Entry 4XQN (X-ray diffraction, 2.30 A resolution); this record covers chains C and A of the 3 polymer chains in the assembly.

== Chain C ==
Molecule: 13-nt DNA strand
Sequence (13 nucleotides; each row starts with the number of its first residue):
     1 AATTCTTAAC TGT

== Chain A ==
Protein: Accessory gene regulator A
Organism: Staphylococcus aureus (strain COL)
UniProtKB: Q5HEG2 (AGRA_STAAC); residues 140-238 here = UniProt positions 140-238
Chain sequence (99 residues; row label = number of the first residue in the row):
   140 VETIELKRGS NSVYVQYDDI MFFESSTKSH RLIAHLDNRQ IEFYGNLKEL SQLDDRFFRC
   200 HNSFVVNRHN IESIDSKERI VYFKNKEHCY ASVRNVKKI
Not modelled in the structure: 140, 238
What the authors report for this chain:
  - binding site for the 12-nt DNA strand: His-169, Asn-201

== Chain C / chain A interface ==
Pairs across the interface (22; chain C residue first):
  DA1(C) / Gly-148(A)  sugar contact
  DA2(C) / Gly-148(A)  phosphate contact
  DA2(C) / Arg-170(A)  sugar contact
  DA2(C) / Tyr-183(A)  hydrogen bond to the phosphate
  DT3(C) / Arg-170(A)  salt bridge to the phosphate
  DT3(C) / Tyr-183(A)  base contact
  DT4(C) / Ser-168(A)  base contact
  DT4(C) / His-169(A)  hydrogen bond to the base
  DC10(C) / Asn-201(A)  phosphate contact
  DT11(C) / His-200(A)  phosphate contact
  DT11(C) / Asn-201(A)  hydrogen bond to the phosphate
  DT11(C) / Ser-231(A)  hydrogen bond to the phosphate
  DT11(C) / Arg-233(A)  base contact
  DG12(C) / His-200(A)  salt bridge to the phosphate
  DG12(C) / Arg-218(A)  salt bridge to the phosphate
  DG12(C) / Ala-230(A)  phosphate contact
  DG12(C) / Ser-231(A)  phosphate contact
  DG12(C) / Val-232(A)  hydrogen bond to the phosphate
  DG12(C) / Arg-233(A)  hydrogen bond to the base
  DT13(C) / Arg-218(A)  salt bridge to the phosphate
  DT13(C) / Val-232(A)  base contact
  DT13(C) / Arg-233(A)  base contact
Other interface residues (no listed pair), chain C (9 interface residues in all): DC5
Other interface residues (no listed pair), chain A (15 interface residues in all): Arg-147, Ser-149, Asn-234

== Overview ==
The interface between chain C and chain A involves 9 residues on one side and 15 on the other; the contacts
include 6 hydrogen bonds and 4 salt bridges. Polar contacts include DT4(C)/His-169(A), DG12(C)/Arg-233(A) and
DA2(C)/Tyr-183(A). From the paper: a binding site for the 12-nt DNA strand at His-169(A) and Asn-201(A).
Here chain C is a 13-nt DNA strand and chain A is Accessory gene regulator A (Staphylococcus aureus (strain
COL)). Entry 4XQN (Crystal structure of AgrA LytTR domain in complex with promoters) was determined by X-ray
diffraction (same publication as 4XQQ, 4XQJ, 4XXE, 4XYO and 4XYQ).
